PDB entry 7AIZ | X-ray diffraction, 1.05 A resolution | chains B and D of the 6 polymer chains in the assembly

Chain B:
Name: Nitrogenase vanadium-iron protein beta chain
From: Azotobacter vinelandii
Notes: EC 1.18.6.1
UniProtKB: P16856 (VNFK_AZOVI); residues 1-475 here = UniProt positions 1-475
Amino-acid sequence (475 residues; row label = number of the first residue in the row):
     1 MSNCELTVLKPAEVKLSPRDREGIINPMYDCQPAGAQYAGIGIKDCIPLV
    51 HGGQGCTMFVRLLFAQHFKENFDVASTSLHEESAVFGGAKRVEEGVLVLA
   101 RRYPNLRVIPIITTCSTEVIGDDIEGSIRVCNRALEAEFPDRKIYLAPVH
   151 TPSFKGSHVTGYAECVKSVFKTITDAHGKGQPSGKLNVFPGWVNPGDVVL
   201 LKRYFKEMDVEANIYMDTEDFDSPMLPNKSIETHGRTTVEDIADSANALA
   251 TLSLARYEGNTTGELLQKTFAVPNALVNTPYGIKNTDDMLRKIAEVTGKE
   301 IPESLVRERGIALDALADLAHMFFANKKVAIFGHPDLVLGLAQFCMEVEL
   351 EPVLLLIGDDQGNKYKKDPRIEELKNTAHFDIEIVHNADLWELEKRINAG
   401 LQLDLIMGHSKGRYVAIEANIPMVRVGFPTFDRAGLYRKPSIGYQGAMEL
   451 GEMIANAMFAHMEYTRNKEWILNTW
Unresolved in the structure: 1-11
Curated features (UniProtKB/Swiss-Prot):
  - binding site ([8Fe-7S] cluster): Cys-31, Cys-56, Cys-115, Ser-153
Metal / ion sites: fe(8)-S(7) cluster Fe: Cys-31, Cys-56, Cys-115, Ser-153 (shared with 3 residues of chain A); Mg2+ site 1: Glu-70 (shared with 1 residue of chain E); Mg2+ site 2: Asp-314 (shared with 1 residue of chain E)
Residues lining bound ligands: fe(8)-S(7) cluster (CLF): Cys-31, Pro-33, Gly-53, Gln-54, Gly-55, Cys-56, Phe-59, Thr-114, Cys-115, Ser-153

Chain D:
Name: Nitrogenase vanadium-iron protein alpha chain
From: Azotobacter vinelandii
Notes: EC 1.18.6.1
UniProtKB: P16855 (VNFD_AZOVI); residues 1-474 here = UniProt positions 1-474
Amino-acid sequence (474 residues; row label = number of the first residue in the row):
     1 MPMVLLECDKDIPERQKHIYLKAPNEDTREFLPIANAATIPGTLSERGCA
    51 FCGAKLVIGGVLKDTIQMIHGPLGCAYDTWHTKRYPTDNGHFNMKYVWST
   101 DMKESHVVFGGEKRLEKSMHEAFDEMPDIKRMIVYTTCPTALIGDDIKAV
   151 AKKVMKDRPDVDVFTVECPGFSGVSQSKGHHVLNIGWINEKVETMEKEIT
   201 SEYTMNFIGDFNIQGDTQLLQTYWDRLGIQVVAHFTGNGTYDDLRCMHQA
   251 QLNVVNCARSSGYIANELKKRYGIPRLDIDSWGFNYMAEGIRKICAFFGI
   301 EEKGEELIAEEYAKWKPKLDWYKERLQGKKMAIWTGGPRLWHWTKSVEDD
   351 LGVQVVAMSSKFGHEEDFEKVIARGKEGTYYIDDGNELEFFEIIDLVKPD
   401 VIFTGPRVGELVKKLHIPYVNGHGYHNGPYMGFEGFVNLARDMYNAVHNP
   451 LRHLAAVDIRDKSQTTPVIVRGAA
Unresolved in the structure: 1
Curated features (UniProtKB/Swiss-Prot):
  - binding site ([8Fe-7S] cluster): Cys-49, Cys-75, Cys-138
  - binding site ([7Fe-V-9S-C-homocitryl] cluster): Cys-257, His-423
Metal / ion sites: fe(8)-S(7) cluster Fe: Cys-49, Cys-75, Cys-138 (shared with 4 residues of chain E); FeV Fe: Cys-257, His-423 (together with 3-hydroxy-3-carboxy-adipic acid, bicarbonate ion, carbon monoxide)
Residues lining bound ligands:
  - bicarbonate ion (BCT): Thr-335, Gly-336, Gly-337, Pro-338, Arg-339, Leu-340, His-423
  - fe(8)-S(7) cluster (CLF): Cys-49, Phe-51, Pro-72, Gly-74, Cys-75, Asp-78, Thr-137, Cys-138, Pro-169, Gly-170
  - carbon monoxide (CMO), molecule 1: Cys-52, Val-57, Gln-176, Phe-362
  - carbon monoxide (CMO), molecule 2: Val-57, Gln-176, His-180, Phe-362
  - FeV (D6N): Val-57, Lys-83, His-180, Phe-211, Ile-213, Cys-257, Arg-259, Ser-260, Trp-282, Gly-336, Pro-338, Arg-339, Phe-362, Gly-422, His-423
  - 3-hydroxy-3-carboxy-adipic acid (HCA): Cys-52, Leu-56, Thr-82, Lys-83, Gln-176, Lys-361, Gly-405, Pro-406, His-423
Reported in the primary citation:
  - binding site for carbon monoxide: His-180
  - catalytic residues: His-180 (citing earlier work)
  - binding site for FeV: Lys-83, Phe-211

How chain B and chain D interact:
Pairs across the interface (75):
  Ile-283(B) with Leu-454(D), hydrophobic
  Lys-284(B) with Thr-466(D), hydrogen bond (side chain-backbone); Val-468(D)
  Asp-287(B) with Ile-459(D); Thr-466(D), hydrogen bond
  Arg-291(B) with Val-457(D); Gln-464(D); Thr-465(D); Thr-466(D), hydrogen bond
  Ile-301(B) with Ile-459(D); Arg-460(D)
  Glu-303(B) with Arg-460(D)
  Val-306(B) with Ile-459(D), hydrophobic; Arg-460(D)
  Arg-309(B) with Leu-454(D), hydrogen bond (side chain-backbone); Val-457(D), hydrogen bond (side chain-backbone); Ile-459(D)
  Leu-313(B) with Leu-451(D), hydrophobic; Ala-455(D), hydrophobic
  Asp-314(B) with Lys-413(D), salt bridge; Lys-414(D), salt bridge
  Leu-316(B) with Leu-451(D)
  Ala-317(B) with Lys-413(D); Leu-451(D)
  Asp-318(B) with Lys-413(D), salt bridge
  Ala-320(B) with Leu-451(D), hydrophobic
  His-321(B) with Tyr-419(D), hydrogen bond (side chain-backbone); His-426(D), hydrogen bond; Asn-427(D); Asn-445(D); Ala-446(D); Asn-449(D)
  Met-322(B) with His-426(D); Asn-427(D), hydrogen bond (backbone-side chain)
  Ala-325(B) with Arg-441(D), hydrogen bond (backbone-side chain); Asn-445(D)
  Asn-326(B) with Arg-441(D), hydrogen bond; Asn-445(D), hydrogen bond; Ala-473(D)
  Met-346(B) with Pro-450(D)
  Glu-347(B) with Pro-450(D); Leu-451(D)
  Glu-349(B) with Asn-445(D); His-448(D); Asn-449(D); Pro-450(D); Arg-471(D), salt bridge
  Asn-376(B) with Val-470(D)
  Thr-377(B) with Val-468(D); Val-470(D)
  His-379(B) with Arg-471(D); Gly-472(D); Ala-473(D)
  Tyr-444(B) with Ile-459(D)
  Lys-468(B) with Gln-214(D), hydrogen bond; Gly-428(D), hydrogen bond (side chain-backbone)
  Glu-469(B) with His-91(D), salt bridge
  Trp-470(B) with Arg-84(D); Pro-86(D); His-91(D); Met-94(D), hydrophobic; Gln-214(D)
  Ile-471(B) with Arg-84(D), hydrogen bond (backbone-side chain); Gln-214(D); His-426(D)
  Asn-473(B) with His-81(D); Thr-82(D); Lys-83(D), hydrogen bond (side chain-backbone); Arg-84(D), hydrogen bond
  Thr-474(B) with Thr-82(D); Arg-84(D), hydrogen bond; Pro-406(D); Asn-421(D)
  Trp-475(B) with Arg-84(D); Glu-410(D)
Other interface residues (no listed pair), chain B (34 interface residues in all): Leu-290, Val-348
Other interface residues (no listed pair), chain D (40 interface residues in all): Asp-442, Asp-458, Pro-467

Summary:
Chain B and chain D form an interface of 34 and 40 residues respectively, with 17 hydrogen bonds and 5 salt
bridges. Among the polar pairs are Asp-314(B)/Lys-413(D), Asp-314(B)/Lys-414(D) and Asp-318(B)/Lys-413(D).
Chain B binds fe(8)-S(7) cluster. From the paper: the catalytic residue His-180(D); a binding site for FeV at
Lys-83(D) and Phe-211(D).
Chain B is Nitrogenase vanadium-iron protein beta chain and chain D is Nitrogenase vanadium-iron protein alpha
chain, both from Azotobacter vinelandii; the structure, Vanadium nitrogenase VFe protein, high CO state, was
determined by X-ray diffraction.
